PDB entry 8YQN | electron microscopy, 2.27 A resolution | chains B and C of the 7 polymer chains in the assembly

Chain B:
Protein: Acetylcholine receptor subunit delta
Organism: Tetronarce californica
Reference sequence: P02718 (ACHD_TETCF); residues 1-501 here correspond to UniProt positions 22-522 (UniProt number = residue number + 21)
Amino-acid sequence (501 residues; each row starts with the number of its first residue):
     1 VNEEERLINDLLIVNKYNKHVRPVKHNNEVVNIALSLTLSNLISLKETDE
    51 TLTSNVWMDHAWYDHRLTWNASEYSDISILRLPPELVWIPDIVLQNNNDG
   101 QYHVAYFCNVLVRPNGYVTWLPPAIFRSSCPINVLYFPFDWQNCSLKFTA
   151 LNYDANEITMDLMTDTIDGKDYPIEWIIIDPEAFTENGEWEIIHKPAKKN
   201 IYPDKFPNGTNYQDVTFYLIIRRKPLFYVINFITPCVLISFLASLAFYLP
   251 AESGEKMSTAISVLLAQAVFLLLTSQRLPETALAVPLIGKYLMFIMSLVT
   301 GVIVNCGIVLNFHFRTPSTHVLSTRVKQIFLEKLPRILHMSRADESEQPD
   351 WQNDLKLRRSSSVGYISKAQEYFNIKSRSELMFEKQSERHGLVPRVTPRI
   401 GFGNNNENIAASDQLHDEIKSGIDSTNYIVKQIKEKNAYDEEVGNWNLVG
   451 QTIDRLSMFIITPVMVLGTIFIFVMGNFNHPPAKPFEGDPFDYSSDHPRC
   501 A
Unresolved in the structure: 1, 343-415, 501
UniProt features mapped onto this chain:
  - modified residue: Tyr372 (Phosphotyrosine)
  - glycosylation (N-linked (GlcNAc...) asparagine): Asn70, Asn143, Asn208
Cystine bridges: Cys130-Cys144
Covalently attached groups: N-acetylglucosamine (NAG) linked to Asn70, Asn143, Asn208

Chain C:
Protein: Acetylcholine receptor subunit beta
Organism: Tetronarce californica
Reference sequence: P02712 (ACHB_TETCF); residues 1-469 here correspond to UniProt positions 25-493 (UniProt number = residue number + 24)
Amino-acid sequence (469 residues; each row starts with the number of its first residue):
     1 SVMEDTLLSVLFETYNPKVRPAQTVGDKVTVRVGLTLTNLLILNEKIEEM
    51 TTNVFLNLAWTDYRLQWDPAAYEGIKDLRIPSSDVWQPDIVLMNNNDGSF
   101 EITLHVNVLVQHTGAVSWQPSAIYRSSCTIKVMYFPFDWQNCTMVFKSYT
   151 YDTSEVTLQHALDAKGEREVKEIVINKDAFTENGQWSIEHKPSRKNWRSD
   201 DPSYEDVTFYLIIQRKPLFYIVYTIIPCILISILAILVFYLPPDAGEKMS
   251 LSISALLAVTVFLLLLADKVPETSLSVPIIIRYLMFIMILVAFSVILSVV
   301 VLNLHHRSPNTHTMPNWIRQIFIETLPPFLWIQRPVTTPSPDSKPTIISR
   351 ANDEYFIRKPAGDFVCPVDNARVAVQPERLFSEMKWHLNGLTQPVTLPQD
   401 LKEAVEAIKYIAEQLESASEFDDLKKDWQYVAMVADRLFLYVFFVICSIG
   451 TFSIFLDASHNVPPDNPFA
Unresolved in the structure: 337-397
UniProt features mapped onto this chain:
  - modified residue: Tyr355 (Phosphotyrosine)
  - glycosylation: Asn141 (N-linked (GlcNAc...) asparagine)
Cystine bridges: Cys128-Cys142
Covalently attached groups: glycan linked to Asn141

Interface between chain B and chain C:
Contacting residue pairs (97; chain B residue first):
  Asn18(B) - Asp5(C)  hydrogen bond
  Val21(B) - Glu4(C)
  Val21(B) - Asp5(C)
  Val21(B) - Leu8(C)  hydrophobic
  Val24(B) - Ser1(C)  hydrogen bond (backbone-backbone)
  Lys25(B) - Ser1(C)
  Asn27(B) - Ile75(C)
  Gln95(B) - Asn53(C)  hydrogen bond (backbone-side chain)
  Gln95(B) - Phe55(C)
  Gln95(B) - Ala179(C)
  Asn97(B) - Ile123(C)
  Asn98(B) - Leu41(C)
  Asn98(B) - Ile123(C)
  Asp99(B) - Ile123(C)
  Gly100(B) - Thr103(C)
  Tyr102(B) - Asn53(C)
  Tyr102(B) - Ser121(C)  hydrogen bond
  Tyr102(B) - Ala122(C)
  Tyr102(B) - Ile123(C)
  His103(B) - Leu104(C)
  Ser129(B) - Asn39(C)
  Lys147(B) - Asp178(C)
  Lys147(B) - Ala179(C)
  Leu151(B) - Leu104(C)  hydrophobic
  Leu151(B) - Val106(C)
  Asn152(B) - Arg79(C)
  Asn152(B) - Val106(C)
  Asn152(B) - Asn107(C)  hydrogen bond (side chain-backbone)
  Tyr153(B) - Arg79(C)
  Asp154(B) - Arg79(C)  salt bridge
  Glu157(B) - Arg79(C)  salt bridge
  Tyr202(B) - Asp178(C)
  Asp204(B) - Asp178(C)
  Lys205(B) - Asn176(C)  hydrogen bond
  Lys205(B) - Asp178(C)  salt bridge
  Gly254(B) - Glu247(C)
  Met257(B) - Glu247(C)  hydrogen bond (backbone-side chain)
  Ser258(B) - Glu247(C)  hydrogen bond (backbone-side chain)
  Ser258(B) - Ser250(C)
  Ile261(B) - Leu251(C)  hydrophobic
  Ile261(B) - Ser254(C)
  Leu264(B) - Leu234(C)  hydrophobic
  Leu265(B) - Ser254(C)
  Leu265(B) - Ala258(C)  hydrophobic
  Leu271(B) - Tyr223(C)  hydrophobic
  Leu271(B) - Pro227(C)  hydrophobic
  Leu272(B) - Leu264(C)  hydrophobic
  Leu272(B) - Leu265(C)  hydrophobic
  Thr274(B) - Tyr223(C)
  Ser275(B) - Phe219(C)
  Ser275(B) - Tyr223(C)
  Ser275(B) - Leu265(C)
  Ser275(B) - Lys269(C)
  Glu280(B) - Gln185(C)
  Glu280(B) - Phe219(C)
  Glu280(B) - Tyr220(C)
  Glu280(B) - Lys269(C)  salt bridge
  Thr281(B) - Gly184(C)
  Ala282(B) - Gly184(C)  hydrogen bond (backbone-backbone)
  Ala282(B) - Lys216(C)
  Ala282(B) - Leu218(C)  hydrophobic
  Leu283(B) - Gly184(C)
  Ala284(B) - Leu218(C)
  Val285(B) - Leu218(C)  hydrophobic
  Met293(B) - Val222(C)
  Met293(B) - Ile226(C)  hydrophobic
  Thr300(B) - Leu230(C)
  Ile303(B) - Leu234(C)  hydrophobic
  Ile303(B) - Leu237(C)
  Val304(B) - Leu237(C)  hydrophobic
  Gly307(B) - Leu241(C)
  Leu310(B) - Pro242(C)
  Leu310(B) - Ala245(C)  hydrophobic
  Asn311(B) - Tyr240(C)  hydrogen bond (side chain-backbone)
  Phe314(B) - Pro242(C)  hydrophobic
  Phe314(B) - Asp244(C)
  Phe314(B) - Ala245(C)  hydrophobic
  Arg315(B) - Tyr240(C)
  Pro317(B) - Pro335(C)
  Ser318(B) - Arg334(C)
  Ser318(B) - Lys426(C)
  Thr319(B) - Pro335(C)
  Thr319(B) - Met433(C)
  His320(B) - Pro335(C)
  His320(B) - Met433(C)
  Val321(B) - Pro335(C)  hydrophobic
  Glu418(B) - Val405(C)
  Ser421(B) - Val405(C)
  Ser421(B) - Lys409(C)  hydrogen bond
  Gly422(B) - Ile408(C)
  Ser425(B) - Ile408(C)
  Ser425(B) - Ala412(C)
  Tyr428(B) - Ala412(C)
  Tyr428(B) - Glu416(C)
  Ile429(B) - Ile411(C)  hydrophobic
  Ile429(B) - Leu415(C)  hydrophobic
  Tyr439(B) - Lys426(C)  hydrogen bond
Other interface residues (no listed pair), chain B (76 interface residues in all): His20, Arg22, Val93, Pro131, Asn208, Thr210, Glu255, Lys256, Ala268, Leu278, Pro279, Gly289, Met296, Ser297, Ile308, Thr426, Gln432
Other interface residues (no listed pair), chain C (66 interface residues in all): Asp77, Pro81, Thr181, Asn183, Ile233, Leu257, Val261, Phe262, Ser419

In short:
The interface between chain B and chain C involves 76 residues on one side and 66 on the other, with 12
hydrogen bonds and 4 salt bridges. Among the polar pairs are Asp154(B)-Arg79(C), Glu157(B)-Arg79(C) and
Lys205(B)-Asp178(C).
Chain B is Acetylcholine receptor subunit delta and chain C is Acetylcholine receptor subunit beta, both from
Tetronarce californica; the structure, Torpedo acetylcholine receptor in complex with Erabutoxin A, was
determined by electron microscopy.
